8I5F - chains A and C of the 4 polymer chains in the assembly; structure by X-ray diffraction, 2.80 A resolution.

== Chain A ==
Protein: Dedicator of cytokinesis protein 10
Organism: Mus musculus
Reference sequence: Q8BZN6 (DOC10_MOUSE); residue numbers follow UniProt; this construct covers 1664-2150
Chain sequence (494 residues; row label = number of the first residue in the row):
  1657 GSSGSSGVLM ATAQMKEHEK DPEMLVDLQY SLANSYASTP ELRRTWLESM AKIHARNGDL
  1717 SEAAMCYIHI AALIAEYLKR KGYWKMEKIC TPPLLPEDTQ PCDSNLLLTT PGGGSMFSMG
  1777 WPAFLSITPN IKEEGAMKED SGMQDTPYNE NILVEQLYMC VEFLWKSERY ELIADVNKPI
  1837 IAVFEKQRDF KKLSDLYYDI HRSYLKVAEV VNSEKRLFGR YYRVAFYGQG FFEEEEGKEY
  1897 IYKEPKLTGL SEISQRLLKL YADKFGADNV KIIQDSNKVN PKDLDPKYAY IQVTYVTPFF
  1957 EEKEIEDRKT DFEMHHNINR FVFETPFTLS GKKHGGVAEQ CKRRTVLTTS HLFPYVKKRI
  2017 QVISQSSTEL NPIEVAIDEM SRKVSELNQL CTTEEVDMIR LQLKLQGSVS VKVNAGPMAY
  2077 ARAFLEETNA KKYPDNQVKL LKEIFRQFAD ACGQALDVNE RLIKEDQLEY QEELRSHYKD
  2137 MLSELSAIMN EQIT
Unresolved in the structure: 1657-1677, 1741-1771, 1794-1802
Differences from the reference sequence: expression tag (1657-1663)

== Chain C ==
Protein: Cell division control protein 42 homolog
Organism: Homo sapiens
Notes: EC 3.6.5.2
Reference sequence: P60953 (CDC42_HUMAN); numbering as in UniProt (aligned over 1-188)
Chain sequence (195 residues; numbered -6 to 188; the number before each row is that of its first residue; numbers below 1 keep their minus sign (Gly-6 is residue -6)):
    -6 GSSGSSGMQT IKCVVVGDGA VGKNCLLISY TTNKFPSEYV PTVFDNYAVT VMIGGEPYTL
    54 GLFDTAGQED YDRLRPLSYP QTDVFLVCFS VVSPSSFENV KEKWVPEITH HCPKTPFLLV
   114 GTQIDLRDDP STIEKLAKNK QKPITPETAE KLARDLKAVK YVECSALTQK GLKNVFDEAI
   174 LAALEPPEPK KSRRS
Unresolved in the structure: -6 to 0, 179-188
Differences from the reference sequence: expression tag (-6 to 0); engineered mutation Asn17 (Thr in P60953), Ser188 (Cys in P60953)
Curated features (UniProtKB/Swiss-Prot):
  - motif: Tyr32 to Tyr40 (Effector region)
  - binding site (GTP): Asp57 to Gln61, Thr115 to Asp118
  - modified residue: Tyr32 (Microbial infection: O-AMP-tyrosine), Thr35 (Microbial infection: O-AMP-threonine), Tyr64 (Phosphotyrosine)
  - glycosylation: Tyr32 (Microbial infection: O-linked (GlcNAc) tyrosine), Thr35 (Microbial infection: O-alpha-linked (GlcNAc) threonine)

== Chain A / chain C interface ==
Pairs across the interface (81; chain A residue first):
  Glu1870(A) - Met1(C)  hydrogen bond (side chain-backbone)
  Lys1871(A) - Glu49(C)  salt bridge
  Arg1876(A) - Asn26(C)
  Tyr1878(A) - Asn26(C)  hydrogen bond
  Lys1902(A) - Met45(C)
  Leu1903(A) - Thr43(C)
  Leu1903(A) - Met45(C)  hydrophobic
  Thr1904(A) - Asn26(C)
  Gly1905(A) - Asn26(C)
  Leu1906(A) - Asn26(C)  hydrogen bond (backbone-side chain)
  Leu1906(A) - Lys27(C)
  Leu1906(A) - Phe28(C)
  Ser1907(A) - Gln162(C)
  Glu1908(A) - Lys166(C)
  Ser1910(A) - Phe28(C)
  Gln1911(A) - Lys163(C)
  Gln1930(A) - Phe28(C)
  Gln1930(A) - Glu31(C)
  Gln1930(A) - Leu160(C)  hydrogen bond (side chain-backbone)
  Asp1931(A) - Glu31(C)
  Ser1932(A) - Glu31(C)  hydrogen bond
  Val1949(A) - Phe28(C)
  Tyr1951(A) - Thr25(C)
  Tyr1951(A) - Asn26(C)
  Glu1980(A) - Lys27(C)
  Pro1982(A) - Glu31(C)
  Pro1982(A) - Tyr32(C)
  Lys1989(A) - Ser30(C)  hydrogen bond
  Lys1989(A) - Glu31(C)  salt bridge
  His1990(A) - Pro29(C)
  His1990(A) - Tyr32(C)  hydrogen bond (side chain-backbone)
  His1990(A) - Pro34(C)
  Gln1996(A) - Pro34(C)
  Lys1998(A) - Val33(C)
  Glu2035(A) - Pro34(C)
  Glu2035(A) - Thr35(C)  hydrogen bond
  Glu2035(A) - Phe37(C)
  Met2036(A) - Phe37(C)  hydrophobic
  Lys2039(A) - Phe37(C)
  Asp2053(A) - Met1(C)
  Asp2053(A) - Gln2(C)
  Asp2053(A) - Thr3(C)  hydrogen bond
  Ile2055(A) - Thr3(C)
  Ile2055(A) - Lys5(C)
  Ile2055(A) - Phe56(C)
  Leu2059(A) - Asn39(C)  hydrogen bond (backbone-side chain)
  Leu2059(A) - Tyr40(C)
  Leu2059(A) - Gly54(C)
  Leu2059(A) - Leu55(C)
  Leu2059(A) - Phe56(C)  hydrophobic
  Lys2060(A) - Ala41(C)
  Gln2062(A) - Asn39(C)  hydrogen bond
  Gln2062(A) - Phe56(C)
  Gly2063(A) - Phe37(C)
  Gly2063(A) - Asp38(C)  hydrogen bond (backbone-backbone)
  Gly2063(A) - Asn39(C)
  Ser2064(A) - Phe37(C)
  Val2067(A) - Val36(C)
  Val2067(A) - Asp38(C)
  Lys2068(A) - Asp38(C)  hydrogen bond (backbone-side chain)
  Lys2068(A) - Ala59(C)
  Lys2068(A) - Tyr64(C)
  Val2069(A) - Asp38(C)  hydrogen bond (backbone-side chain)
  Val2069(A) - Ala59(C)  hydrophobic
  Asn2070(A) - Thr35(C)  hydrogen bond (side chain-backbone)
  Asn2070(A) - Val36(C)
  Asn2070(A) - Phe37(C)  hydrogen bond (side chain-backbone)
  Asn2070(A) - Asp38(C)  hydrogen bond
  Asn2070(A) - Tyr40(C)
  Ala2071(A) - Val36(C)
  Gly2072(A) - Val36(C)  hydrogen bond (backbone-backbone)
  Pro2073(A) - Val36(C)
  Pro2073(A) - Phe37(C)  hydrophobic
  Tyr2076(A) - Val36(C)
  Asp2122(A) - Pro73(C)
  Asp2122(A) - Gln74(C)  hydrogen bond
  Gln2123(A) - Gln74(C)
  Glu2125(A) - Leu70(C)
  Tyr2126(A) - Leu70(C)
  Glu2129(A) - Leu67(C)
  Glu2129(A) - Leu70(C)
Other interface residues (no listed pair), chain A (56 interface residues in all): Leu1873, Ile1928, Thr1981, Val1993, Glu2051, Met2054, Arg2056, Gln2058, Phe2104
Other interface residues (no listed pair), chain C (47 interface residues in all): Ile4, Asn17, Val44, Pro50, Thr52, Asp57, Thr58, Arg68, Ser71, Thr161

== Summary ==
The interface between chain A and chain C involves 56 residues on one side and 47 on the other, with 19
hydrogen bonds and 2 salt bridges. Among the polar pairs are Lys1871(A)-Glu49(C), Lys1989(A)-Glu31(C) and
Glu1870(A)-Met1(C). UniProt lists 9 GTP-binding residues on chain C.
Here chain A is Dedicator of cytokinesis protein 10 (Mus musculus) and chain C is Cell division control
protein 42 homolog (Homo sapiens). Entry 8I5F (Crystal structure of the DHR-2 domain of DOCK10 in complex with
Cdc42 (T17N mutant)) was determined by X-ray diffraction.
